Entry 5FKR (X-ray diffraction, 2.28 A resolution); this record covers chain A.

== Chain A ==
Name: Endo-1,4-beta-glucanase/xyloglucanase, putative, GLY74A
Organism: Cellvibrio japonicus
Notes: EC 3.2.1.-, 3.2.1.151; fragment: catalytic domain, residues 35-765
UniProt: B3PKK9 (B3PKK9_CELJU); residue numbers follow UniProt; this construct covers 35-765
Sequence (731 residues; row label = number of the first residue in the row):
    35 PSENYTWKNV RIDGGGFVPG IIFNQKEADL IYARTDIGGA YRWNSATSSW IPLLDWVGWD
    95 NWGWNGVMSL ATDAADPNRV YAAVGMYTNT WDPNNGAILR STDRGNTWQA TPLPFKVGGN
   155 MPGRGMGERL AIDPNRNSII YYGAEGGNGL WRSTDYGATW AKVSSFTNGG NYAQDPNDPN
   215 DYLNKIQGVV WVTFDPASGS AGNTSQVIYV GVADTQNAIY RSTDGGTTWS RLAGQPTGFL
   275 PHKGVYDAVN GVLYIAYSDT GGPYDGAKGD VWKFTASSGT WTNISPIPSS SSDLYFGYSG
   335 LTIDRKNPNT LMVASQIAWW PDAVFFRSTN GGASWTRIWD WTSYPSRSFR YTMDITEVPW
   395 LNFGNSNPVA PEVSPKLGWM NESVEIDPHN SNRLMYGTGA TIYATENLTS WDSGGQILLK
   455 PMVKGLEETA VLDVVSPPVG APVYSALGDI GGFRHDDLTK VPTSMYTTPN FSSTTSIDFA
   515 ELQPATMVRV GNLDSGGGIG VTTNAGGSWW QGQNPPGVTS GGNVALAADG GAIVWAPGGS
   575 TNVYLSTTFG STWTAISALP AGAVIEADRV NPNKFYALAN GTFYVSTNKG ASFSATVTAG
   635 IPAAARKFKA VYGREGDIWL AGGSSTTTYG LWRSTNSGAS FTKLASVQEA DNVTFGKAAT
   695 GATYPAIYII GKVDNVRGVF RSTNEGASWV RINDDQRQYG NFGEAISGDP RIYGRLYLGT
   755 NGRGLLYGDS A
Bound ions: K+: Gly-300, Tyr-329, Ile-351

== In short ==
Gly-300, Tyr-329 and Ile-351 coordinate K+.
Chain A is Endo-1,4-beta-glucanase/xyloglucanase, putative, GLY74A (Cellvibrio japonicus); the structure,
Unraveling the first step of xyloglucan degradation by the soil saprophyte Cellvibrio japonicus through the
functional ..., was determined by X-ray diffraction together with 5FKS, 5FKQ and 5FKT from the same study.
